6FBY - chains A and B; structure by X-ray diffraction, 1.50 A resolution.

== Chain A ==
Name: 14-3-3 protein sigma
Organism: Homo sapiens
UniProtKB: P31947 (1433S_HUMAN); numbering as in UniProt (aligned over 1-231)
Chain sequence (236 residues; each row starts with the number of its first residue; numbers below 1 keep their minus sign (Gly-4 is residue -4)):
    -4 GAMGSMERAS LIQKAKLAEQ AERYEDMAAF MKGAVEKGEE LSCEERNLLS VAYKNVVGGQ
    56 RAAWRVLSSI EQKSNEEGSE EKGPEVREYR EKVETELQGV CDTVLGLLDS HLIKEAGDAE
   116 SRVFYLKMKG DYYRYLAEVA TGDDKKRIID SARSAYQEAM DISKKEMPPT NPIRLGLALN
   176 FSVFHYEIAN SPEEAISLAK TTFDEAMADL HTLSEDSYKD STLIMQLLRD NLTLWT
Not modelled in the structure: 70-77
Construct notes: expression tag (-4 to 0)
Swiss-Prot annotation at these positions:
  - site (Interaction with phosphoserine on interacting protein): Arg56, Arg129
  - modified residue (Phosphoserine): Ser5, Ser74

== Chain B ==
Name: Ace-arg-thr-pro-sep-leu-pro-gly
Chain sequence (8 residues; each row starts with the number of its first residue):
     1 XRTPSLPG
Modified positions: ACE (acetyl group) at position 1; Ser5 (phosphoserine; SEP)
Covalently attached groups: (2R)-2-[(S)-(3-methylphenyl)-phenyl-methyl]pyrrolidine (D4H) linked to Gly8

== How chain A and chain B interact ==
Pairs across the interface - 22 pairs, chain A then chain B:
  Lys49(A) - Pro7(B)
  Lys49(A) - Gly8(B)
  Arg56(A) - Ser5(B)
  Arg60(A) - Arg2(B)
  Arg129(A) - Ser5(B)
  Tyr130(A) - Ser5(B)
  Glu133(A) - Arg2(B)  salt bridge
  Gly171(A) - Leu6(B)
  Leu174(A) - Pro4(B)
  Leu174(A) - Ser5(B)
  Leu174(A) - Leu6(B)
  Asn175(A) - Ser5(B)
  Asn175(A) - Leu6(B)  hydrogen bond (side chain-backbone)
  Val178(A) - Thr3(B)
  Val178(A) - Pro4(B)
  Tyr181(A) - Thr3(B)
  Glu182(A) - Arg2(B)  salt bridge
  Glu182(A) - Thr3(B)  hydrogen bond
  Leu222(A) - Pro7(B)
  Asn226(A) - Thr3(B)
  Asn226(A) - Pro4(B)  hydrogen bond (side chain-backbone)
  Trp230(A) - Thr3(B)  hydrogen bond
Other interface residues (no listed pair), chain A (19 interface residues in all): Lys122, Ile183, Ile219, Leu229

== Summary ==
Chain A and chain B form an interface of 19 and 7 residues respectively, with 4 hydrogen bonds and 2 salt
bridges. Polar pairs include Glu133(A)-Arg2(B), Glu182(A)-Arg2(B) and Asn175(A)-Leu6(B).
Here chain A is 14-3-3 protein sigma (Homo sapiens) and chain B is Ace-arg-thr-pro-sep-leu-pro-gly. Entry 6FBY
(Crystal structure of C-terminal modified Tau peptide-hybrid 4.2b with 14-3-3sigma) was determined by X-ray
diffraction, deposited together with 6FAU, 6FAV, 6FAW, 6FBW, 6FI4 and 6FI5.
